PDB entry 5LJI | X-ray diffraction, 2.07 A resolution | chain A

# Chain A
Molecule: Flavodoxin
Source organism: Streptococcus pneumoniae
UniProt: A0A0B7M5W3 (A0A0B7M5W3_STREE); numbering as in UniProt (aligned over 1-147)
Amino-acid sequence (148 residues; each row starts with the number of its first residue):
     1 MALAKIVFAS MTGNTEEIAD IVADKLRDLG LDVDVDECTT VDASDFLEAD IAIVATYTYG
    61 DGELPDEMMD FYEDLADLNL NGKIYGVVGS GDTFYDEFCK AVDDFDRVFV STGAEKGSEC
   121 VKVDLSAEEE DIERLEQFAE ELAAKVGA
Disordered / not traced: 1, 147-148
Sequence notes: expression tag (148)
Modified positions: Mse1 (selenomethionine); Mse11, Mse68, Mse69 (selenomethionine; parent Met)
Metal / ion sites: Ca2+ site 1: Asp34, Asp36 (shared with 1 residue of chain C); Ca2+ site 2: Asp36 (shared with 2 residues of chain C); Ca2+ site 3: Asp61 (shared with 2 residues of chain C); Ca2+ site 4: Asp61, Asp77 (shared with 1 residue of chain C); Ca2+ site 5: Asp77 (shared with 2 residues of chain C)
Small-molecule neighbours: FMN (flavin mononucleotide): Ala9, Ser10, Mse11, Thr12, Gly13, Asn14, Thr15, Glu16, Tyr57, Thr58, Tyr59, Gly60, Ser90, Gly91, Asp92, Tyr95, Glu97, Phe98, Cys99, Leu125
From the paper describing this entry:
  - binding site for flavin mononucleotide: Ser10 to Asn14, Thr15, Tyr59, Gly60, Asp92, Tyr95, Glu97, Cys99
  - conformationally variable residues (loop rearrangement, order/disorder transition): Cys38 to Thr40, Tyr57 to Asp66, Asp92 to Lys100
  - contacts within the chain: Tyr57-Tyr59, Phe94-Tyr95

# Overview
Bound to chain A: flavin mononucleotide. Asp34 and Asp36 coordinate Ca2+ site 1. The Ca2+ site 4 is built by
Asp61 and Asp77. The paper reports a binding site for flavin mononucleotide at Ser10, Thr15 and Tyr59 among
others; conformational variability at Cys38, Tyr57 and Asp92.
Chain A is Flavodoxin (Streptococcus pneumoniae); the structure, Streptococcus pneumonia TIGR4 flavodoxin:
structural and biophysical characterization of a novel drug target, was determined by X-ray diffraction,
deposited together with 5LJL.
